PDB entry 5XYU | electron microscopy, 3.45 A resolution | chains A and T of the 20 polymer chains in the assembly

== Chain A ==
Molecule: 16S RNA
Source organism: Mycobacterium smegmatis (strain ATCC 700084 / mc(2)155)
Sequence (1528 nucleotides; numbered 1 to 1528; the number before each row is that of its first residue):
     1 UUUUUGUUUG GAGAGUUUGA UCCUGGCUCA GGACGAACGC UGGCGGCGUG CUUAACACAU
    61 GCAAGUCGAA CGGAAAGGCC CUUUCGGGGG UACUCGAGUG GCGAACGGGU GAGUAACACG
   121 UGGGUGAUCU GCCCUGCACU UUGGGAUAAG CCUGGGAAAC UGGGUCUAAU ACCGAAUACA
   181 CCCUGCUGGU CGCAUGGCCU GGUAGGGGAA AGCUUUUGCG GUGUGGGAUG GGCCCGCGGC
   241 CUAUCAGCUU GUUGGUGGGG UGAUGGCCUA CCAAGGCGAC GACGGGUAGC CGGCCUGAGA
   301 GGGUGACCGG CCACACUGGG ACUGAGAUAC GGCCCAGACU CCUACGGGAG GCAGCAGUGG
   361 GGAAUAUUGC ACAAUGGGCG CAAGCCUGAU GCAGCGACGC CGCGUGAGGG AUGACGGCCU
   421 UCGGGUUGUA AACCUCUUUC AGCACAGACG AAGCGCAAGU GACGGUAUGU GCAGAAGAAG
   481 GACCGGCCAA CUACGUGCCA GCAGCCGCGG UAAUACGUAG GGUCCGAGCG UUGUCCGGAA
   541 UUACUGGGCG UAAAGAGCUC GUAGGUGGUU UGUCGCGUUG UUCGUGAAAA CUCACAGCUU
   601 AACUGUGGGC GUGCGGGCGA UACGGGCAGA CUAGAGUACU GCAGGGGAGA CUGGAAUUCC
   661 UGGUGUAGCG GUGGAAUGCG CAGAUAUCAG GAGGAACACC GGUGGCGAAG GCGGGUCUCU
   721 GGGCAGUAAC UGACGCUGAG GAGCGAAAGC GUGGGGAGCG AACAGGAUUA GAUACCCUGG
   781 UAGUCCACGC CGUAAACGGU GGGUACUAGG UGUGGGUUUC CUUCCUUGGG AUCCGUGCCG
   841 UAGCUAACGC AUUAAGUACC CCGCCUGGGG AGUACGGCCG CAAGGCUAAA ACUCAAAGGA
   901 AUUGACGGGG GCCCGCACAA GCGGCGGAGC AUGUGGAUUA AUUCGAUGCA ACGCGAAGAA
   961 CCUUACCUGG GUUUGACAUG CACAGGACGC CGGCAGAGAU GUCGGUUCCC UUGUGGCCUG
  1021 UGUGCAGGUG GUGCAUGGCU GUCGUCAGCU CGUGUCGUGA GAUGUUGGGU UAAGUCCCGC
  1081 AACGAGCGCA ACCCUUGUCU CAUGUUGCCA GCACGUUAUG GUGGGGACUC GUGAGAGACU
  1141 GCCGGGGUCA ACUCGGAGGA AGGUGGGGAU GACGUCAAGU CAUCAUGCCC CUUAUGUCCA
  1201 GGGCUUCACA CAUGCUACAA UGGCCGGUAC AAAGGGCUGC GAUGCCGUGA GGUGGAGCGA
  1261 AUCCUUUCAA AGCCGGUCUC AGUUCGGAUC GGGGUCUGCA ACUCGACCCC GUGAAGUCGG
  1321 AGUCGCUAGU AAUCGCAGAU CAGCAACGCU GCGGUGAAUA CGUUCCCGGG CCUUGUACAC
  1381 ACCGCCCGUC ACGUCAUGAA AGUCGGUAAC ACCCGAAGCC GGUGGCCUAA CCCUUGUGGA
  1441 GGGAGCCGUC GAAGGUGGGA UCGGCGAUUG GGACGAAGUC GUAACAAGGU AGCCGUACCG
  1501 GAAGGUGCGG CUGGAUCACC UCCUUUCU
Unresolved in the structure: 1-8, 75-95, 161-163, 215-217, 420-426, 451-458, 494, 628, 820-827, 980-992, 1005-1024, 1066-1080, 1113-1123, 1144-1151, 1266-1268, 1434-1438, 1457, 1516-1528
Ion coordination: Mg2+ site 1 near U17 (its only coordinating residue here); Mg2+ site 2 near G25 (its only coordinating residue here); Mg2+ site 3 near A105 (its only coordinating residue here); Mg2+ site 4: A112, G113, G289; Mg2+ site 5: G299, G538; Mg2+ site 6 near A315 (its only coordinating residue here); Mg2+ site 7: C330, C352; Mg2+ site 8 near A540 (its only coordinating residue here); Mg2+ site 9: A552, A553, A554; Mg2+ site 10 near C558 (its only coordinating residue here); Mg2+ site 11 near A728 (its only coordinating residue here); Mg2+ site 12: A739, G740; 16 more Mg2+ sites not listed

== Chain T ==
Name: 30S ribosomal protein S20
Source organism: Mycobacterium smegmatis (strain ATCC 700084 / mc(2)155)
UniProt: A0R102 (RS20_MYCS2); residues 1-86 here = UniProt positions 1-86
Amino-acid sequence (86 residues; row label = number of the first residue in the row):
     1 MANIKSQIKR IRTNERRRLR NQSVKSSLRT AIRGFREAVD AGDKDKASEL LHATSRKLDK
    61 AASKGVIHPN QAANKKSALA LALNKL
Unresolved in the structure: 1-2, 86

== Chain A / chain T interface ==
Residue-residue contacts (77):
  G65(A) with Lys5(T), phosphate contact; Ser6(T), base contact
  U99(A) with Arg12(T), salt bridge to the phosphate
  G100(A) with Lys9(T), hydrogen bond to the base; Arg16(T), salt bridge to the phosphate
  G101(A) with Arg16(T), salt bridge to the phosphate; Arg17(T), salt bridge to the phosphate
  G103(A) with Arg10(T), hydrogen bond to the base
  A104(A) with Gln7(T), hydrogen bond to the base; Arg10(T), base contact
  C129(A) with His68(T), phosphate contact; Asn70(T), hydrogen bond to the phosphate
  U130(A) with His68(T), phosphate contact
  A171(A) with Arg16(T), sugar contact
  C172(A) with Arg20(T), phosphate contact
  C173(A) with Arg20(T), salt bridge to the phosphate; Lys64(T), salt bridge to the phosphate
  A175(A) with Arg56(T), salt bridge to the phosphate; Lys60(T), salt bridge to the phosphate
  C182(A) with Ala73(T), phosphate contact; Lys76(T), hydrogen bond to the sugar
  C183(A) with Ala73(T), sugar contact; Lys76(T), hydrogen bond to the sugar; Ser77(T), phosphate contact; Ala80(T), sugar contact
  U184(A) with Ser77(T), hydrogen bond to the phosphate; Ala80(T), sugar contact; Leu81(T), phosphate contact; Asn84(T), hydrogen bond to the sugar
  G185(A) with Leu81(T), phosphate contact
  G206(A) with His52(T), sugar contact
  G207(A) with Arg56(T), sugar contact; Asp59(T), base contact
  G208(A) with Arg56(T), salt bridge to the phosphate; Asp59(T), hydrogen bond to the sugar; Ser63(T), phosphate contact
  A209(A) with Lys60(T), salt bridge to the phosphate; Ser63(T), hydrogen bond to the phosphate
  G258(A) with Lys85(T), salt bridge to the phosphate
  G259(A) with Arg36(T), salt bridge to the phosphate; Ala78(T), phosphate contact
  G260(A) with Lys75(T), phosphate contact
  U261(A) with Gln71(T), hydrogen bond to the phosphate
  G262(A) with His68(T), sugar contact; Asn70(T), phosphate contact; Gln71(T), phosphate contact
  A263(A) with Asn70(T), phosphate contact; Asn74(T), hydrogen bond to the phosphate
  C322(A) with Asn14(T), sugar contact; Arg18(T), sugar contact
  U323(A) with Asn14(T), hydrogen bond to the sugar; Arg17(T), hydrogen bond to the sugar; Arg18(T), sugar contact; Asn21(T), phosphate contact
  G324(A) with Arg17(T), phosphate contact; Arg20(T), salt bridge to the phosphate; Asn21(T), hydrogen bond to the phosphate
  G331(A) with Lys5(T), hydrogen bond to the sugar
  G332(A) with Asn3(T), hydrogen bond to the phosphate; Lys5(T), phosphate contact; Gln7(T), sugar contact; Ile11(T), sugar contact
  C333(A) with Asn3(T), hydrogen bond to the phosphate; Ile11(T), sugar contact
  G350(A) with Asn3(T), phosphate contact
  G1421(A) with Arg29(T), salt bridge to the phosphate
  G1422(A) with Arg33(T), salt bridge to the phosphate
  U1423(A) with Arg33(T), salt bridge to the phosphate
  G1441(A) with Ser27(T), phosphate contact; Thr30(T), hydrogen bond to the phosphate
  G1442(A) with Ser23(T), sugar contact; Ser26(T), hydrogen bond to the phosphate; Ser27(T), hydrogen bond to the phosphate; Thr30(T), hydrogen bond to the phosphate
  G1443(A) with Gln22(T), hydrogen bond to the phosphate; Ser26(T), hydrogen bond to the phosphate
  A1444(A) with Gln22(T), phosphate contact
Interface residues without a listed pair, chain A (46 interface residues in all): A64, C102, G174, A176, A325, A329
Interface residues without a listed pair, chain T (45 interface residues in all): Thr13, Lys25, Ser55, Gly65

== In short ==
46 residues of chain A face 45 of chain T across their interface, with 24 hydrogen bonds and 16 salt bridges.
Among the polar pairs are G100(A)-Lys9(T), G103(A)-Arg10(T) and A104(A)-Gln7(T). A112(A), G113(A) and G289(A)
form the Mg2+ site 4.
Chain A is 16S RNA and chain T is 30S ribosomal protein S20, both from Mycobacterium smegmatis (strain ATCC
700084 / mc(2)155); the structure, Small subunit of Mycobacterium smegmatis ribosome, was determined by
electron microscopy (same publication as 5XYM).
